PDB entry 7WOG | electron microscopy, 4.06 A resolution (low resolution: residue-level contacts below are approximate; hydrogen-bond / salt-bridge calls are withheld) | chains C and B of the 3 polymer chains in the assembly

Chain C:
Protein: Spike protein S1
From: Severe acute respiratory syndrome coronavirus 2
Notes: fragment: rbd
UniProt: P0DTC2 (SPIKE_SARS2); residues 331-528 here = UniProt positions 331-528
Chain sequence (198 residues; row label = number of the first residue in the row):
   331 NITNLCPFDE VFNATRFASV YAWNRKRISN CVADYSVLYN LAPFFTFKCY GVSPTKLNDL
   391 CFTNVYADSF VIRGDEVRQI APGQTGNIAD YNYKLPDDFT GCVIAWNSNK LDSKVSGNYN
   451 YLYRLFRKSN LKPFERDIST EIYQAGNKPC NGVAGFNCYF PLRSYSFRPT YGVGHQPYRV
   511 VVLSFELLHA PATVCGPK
Not modelled in the structure: 331
Differences from the reference sequence: variant D339 (Gly in P0DTC2), L371 (Ser in P0DTC2), P373 (Ser in P0DTC2), F375 (Ser in P0DTC2), N417 (Lys in P0DTC2), K440 (Asn in P0DTC2), S446 (Gly in P0DTC2), N477 (Ser in P0DTC2), K478 (Thr in P0DTC2), A484 (Glu in P0DTC2), R493 (Gln in P0DTC2), S496 (Gly in P0DTC2), R498 (Gln in P0DTC2), Y501 (Asn in P0DTC2), H505 (Tyr in P0DTC2)
Cystine bridges: C336-C361, C379-C432, C391-C525, C480-C488
Swiss-Prot annotation at these positions:
  - region: R403 to D405 (Integrin-binding motif), N448 to F456 (Immunodominant HLA epitope recognized by the CD8+)
  - glycosylation (N-linked (GlcNAc...) asparagine): N331 (complex), N343 (complex)
  - natural variant: D339 (G339D: In strain: Omicron/BA.1, Omicron/BA.2 and 4 more; this construct carries the variant), R346 (R346K: In strain: Mu/B.1.621; R346T: In strain: Omicron/BQ.1.1, Omicron/XBB.1.5 and 1 more), L368 (L368I: In strain: Omicron/XBB.1.5, Omicron/EG.5.1), L371 (S371L: In strain: Omicron/BA.1; this construct carries the variant), P373 (S373P: In strain: Omicron/BA.1, Omicron/BA.2 and 7 more; this construct carries the variant), F375 (S375F: In strain: Omicron/BA.1, Omicron/BA.2 and 7 more; this construct carries the variant), T376 (T376A: In strain: Omicron/BA.2, Omicron/BA.2.12.1 and 5 more), D405 (D405N: In strain: Omicron/BA.2, Omicron/BA.2.12.1 and 6 more), R408 (R408S: In strain: Omicron/BA.2, Omicron/BA.2.12.1 and 6 more), N417 (K417N: In strain: Beta/B.1.351, Omicron/BA.1 and 8 more; this construct carries the variant), K440 (N440K: In strain: Omicron/BA.1, Omicron/BA.2 and 7 more; this construct carries the variant), K444 (K444T: In strain: Omicron/BQ.1.1), 16 further natural variant entries in UniProt
  - mutagenesis: N331 (N331Q: Reduced viral infectivity), N343 (N343Q: Reduced viral infectivity), L452 (L452R: Increased resistance to neutralizing antibodies. Decreases HLA binding to NF9 epitope. Increased binding affinity to human ACE2), Y453 (Y453F: Decreased HLA binding to NF9 epitope. Increased binding affinity to human ACE2), A475 (A475V: Increased resistance to neutralizing antibodies), V483 (V483A: Increased resistance to neutralizing antibodies), F490 (F490L: Increased resistance to neutralizing antibodies and human covalescent sera neutralization), H519 (H519P: Increased resistance to human covalescent sera neutralization)

Chain B:
Protein: 553-49 vl
From: Homo sapiens
Chain sequence (218 residues; each row starts with the number of its first residue):
     1 DIVMTQPHPV SESPGKTVTI SCTRSSGSIA SNYVQWYQQR PGSAPTTVIY EDNQRPSGVP
    61 DRFSGSIDSS SNSASLTISG LKTEDEADYY CQSYDSSNHV VFGGGTKVTV LRTVAAPSVF
   121 IFPPSDEQLK SGTASVVCLL NNFYPREAKV QWKVDNALQS GNSQESVTEQ DSKDSTYSLS
   181 STLTLSKADY EKHKVYACEV THQGLSSPVT KSFNRGEC
Not modelled in the structure: 113-218
Cystine bridges: C22-C91

Chain C / chain B interface:
Contacting residue pairs (15):
  Y351(C) - Y33(B)
  R355(C) - S96(B)
  R355(C) - N98(B)
  R357(C) - S97(B)
  R357(C) - N98(B)
  R357(C) - H99(B)
  Y396(C) - S96(B)
  Y396(C) - S97(B)
  E465(C) - S28(B)
  E465(C) - A30(B)
  R466(C) - A30(B)
  R466(C) - S31(B)
  R466(C) - N32(B)
  I468(C) - S31(B)
  I468(C) - Y33(B)
Other interface residues (no listed pair), chain C (10 interface residues in all): K356, F464, S469
Other interface residues (no listed pair), chain B (10 interface residues in all): I67
From the paper, about this interface:
  - epitope / paratope residues, chain C: R355(C), R357(C), Y396(C), R466(C)

Overview:
The chain C/chain B interface involves 10 residues from each chain. Curated annotation (UniProt) lists 8
mutagenesis sites on chain C. The paper reports epitope/paratope residues R355(C), R357(C) and Y396(C) among
others.
Chain C is Spike protein S1 (Severe acute respiratory syndrome coronavirus 2) and chain B is 553-49 vl (Homo
sapiens); the structure, SARS-CoV-2 Omicron S monomer complexed with 553-49, was determined by electron
microscopy, deposited together with 7WO4, 7WO5 and 7WO7.
